4HEG - chains B and A; structure by X-ray diffraction, 1.46 A resolution.

[Chain B (and A)]
Protein: HIV-1 protease
From: Human immunodeficiency virus type 1
Notes: EC 3.4.23.16; chain A of this document is another copy of the same molecule, construct and numbering; everything in this record applies to it too
Reference sequence: P03367 (POL_HV1BR); residues 1-99 here correspond to UniProt positions 501-599 (UniProt number = residue number + 500)
Amino-acid sequence (99 residues; numbered 1 to 99; the number before each row is that of its first residue):
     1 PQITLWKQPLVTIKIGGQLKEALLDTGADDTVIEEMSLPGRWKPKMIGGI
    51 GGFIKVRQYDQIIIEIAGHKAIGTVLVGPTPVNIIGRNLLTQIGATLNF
Construct notes: engineered mutation Lys7 (Gln507 in P03367), Gln8 (Arg508 in P03367), Ile33 (Leu533 in P03367), Ile63 (Leu563 in P03367), Ala67 (Cys567 in P03367), Ala95 (Cys595 in P03367)
Ligand contacts: G52 ((3R,3aS,3bR,6aS,7aS)-octahydrodifuro[2,3-b:3',2'-d]furan-3-yl [(1S,2R)-1-benzyl-2-hydroxy-3-{[(4-methoxyphenyl)sulfonyl](2-methylpropyl)amino}propyl]carbamate): Gln8, Leu23, Asp25, Gly27, Ala28, Asp29, Asp30, Val32, Ile47, Gly48, Gly49, Ile50, Pro81, Val82, Ile84
UniProt features mapped onto this chain:
  - region (Dimerization of protease): Pro1 to Leu5, Gly49 to Lys55, Asn88 to Gly94, Thr96 to Phe99
  - active site: Asp25 (For protease activity)
  - site: Phe99 (Cleavage)
What the authors report for this chain:
  - self-association interface (contacts with another copy of this molecule); pairs are residue here / residue on that copy: Gln8-Asp29 (hydrogen bond)
  - binding site for G52: Gln8
  - conformationally variable residues: Gln8

[Chain B / chain A interface]
Residue-residue contacts - 104 pairs, chain B then chain A:
  Pro1(B) with Leu97(A); Asn98(A); Phe99(A), hydrogen bond (backbone-backbone)
  Gln2(B) with Thr96(A); Leu97(A); Asn98(A), hydrogen bond
  Ile3(B) with Thr96(A); Leu97(A), hydrogen bond (backbone-backbone); Phe99(A), hydrophobic
  Leu5(B) with Thr26(A); Arg87(A), hydrogen bond (backbone-side chain); Leu90(A), hydrophobic; Thr91(A); Ala95(A)
  Trp6(B) with Arg87(A), hydrogen bond (backbone-side chain); Thr91(A)
  Lys7(B) with Arg87(A)
  Gln8(B) with Asp29(A), hydrogen bond; Arg87(A)
  Pro9(B) with Thr26(A); Arg87(A)
  Leu23(B) with Gly27(A)
  Leu24(B) with Thr26(A), hydrogen bond (backbone-side chain); Leu97(A), hydrophobic; Phe99(A), hydrophobic
  Asp25(B) with Asp25(A); Thr26(A); Gly27(A), hydrogen bond (side chain-backbone)
  Thr26(B) with Leu5(A); Pro9(A); Leu24(A), hydrogen bond (side chain-backbone); Asp25(A); Thr26(A), hydrogen bond (backbone-side chain); Leu97(A)
  Gly27(B) with Leu23(A); Asp25(A), hydrogen bond (backbone-side chain)
  Asp29(B) with Gln8(A), hydrogen bond
  Ile47(B) with Ile50(A), hydrophobic
  Gly48(B) with Ile50(A)
  Gly49(B) with Ile50(A); Pro81(A)
  Ile50(B) with Ile47(A), hydrophobic; Gly48(A); Gly49(A); Ile50(A), hydrogen bond (backbone-backbone); Gly51(A), hydrogen bond (backbone-backbone); Gly52(A); Ile54(A), hydrophobic; Thr80(A); Pro81(A); Ile84(A), hydrophobic
  Gly51(B) with Ile50(A), hydrogen bond (backbone-backbone); Gly51(A); Gly52(A); Ile54(A)
  Gly52(B) with Ile50(A); Gly51(A)
  Ile54(B) with Ile50(A); Gly51(A)
  His69(B) with Phe99(A)
  Thr80(B) with Ile50(A)
  Pro81(B) with Gly49(A); Ile50(A)
  Ile84(B) with Ile50(A), hydrophobic
  Arg87(B) with Leu5(A), hydrogen bond (side chain-backbone); Trp6(A), hydrogen bond (side chain-backbone); Lys7(A); Gln8(A); Pro9(A)
  Leu90(B) with Leu5(A), hydrophobic
  Thr91(B) with Leu5(A); Trp6(A)
  Gln92(B) with Trp6(A)
  Ile93(B) with Phe99(A)
  Gly94(B) with Asn98(A); Phe99(A)
  Ala95(B) with Leu5(A); Asn98(A); Phe99(A), hydrophobic
  Thr96(B) with Gln2(A), hydrogen bond; Ile3(A); Thr96(A); Leu97(A); Asn98(A), hydrogen bond (backbone-backbone)
  Leu97(B) with Pro1(A); Gln2(A); Ile3(A), hydrogen bond (backbone-backbone); Leu24(A), hydrophobic; Thr26(A); Thr96(A); Leu97(A), hydrophobic
  Asn98(B) with Pro1(A); Gln2(A); Gly94(A); Ala95(A); Thr96(A), hydrogen bond (backbone-backbone); Asn98(A)
  Phe99(B) with Pro1(A), hydrogen bond (backbone-backbone); Ile3(A), hydrophobic; Leu24(A), hydrophobic; His69(A); Ile93(A); Gly94(A); Ala95(A), hydrophobic
Interface residues without a listed pair, chain B (41 interface residues in all): Thr4, Val32, Phe53, Ala67, Pro79
Interface residues without a listed pair, chain A (40 interface residues in all): Thr4, Val32, Phe53, Ala67, Pro79

[Summary]
41 residues of chain B and 40 residues of chain A are in contact; the contacts include 22 hydrogen bonds.
Polar pairs include Gln2(B)-Asn98(A), Leu5(B)-Arg87(A) and Trp6(B)-Arg87(A). Ligands of chain B: compound G52.
Curated annotation (UniProt) lists active-site residue Asp25(B) on chain B. The paper reports a binding site
for G52 at Gln8(B); conformational variability at Gln8(B).
Chain B and chain A are both HIV-1 protease (Human immunodeficiency virus type 1); the structure, Crystal
Structure of HIV-1 protease mutants R8Q complexed with inhibitor GRL-0519, was determined by X-ray
diffraction, deposited together with 4HE9, 4HDB, 4HDF and 4HDP.
